PDB entry 8TL5 | electron microscopy, 3.30 A resolution | chains B and F of the 12 polymer chains in the assembly

# Chain B (and F)
Name: BG505 DS-SOSIP Transmembrane protein gp41
From: Human immunodeficiency virus 1
Notes: chain F of this document is another copy of the same molecule, construct and numbering; everything in this record applies to it too
Reference sequence: Q2N0S5 (Q2N0S5_9HIV1); residues 512-664 here correspond to UniProt positions 509-661 (UniProt number = residue number - 3)
Amino-acid sequence (153 residues; each row starts with the number of its first residue):
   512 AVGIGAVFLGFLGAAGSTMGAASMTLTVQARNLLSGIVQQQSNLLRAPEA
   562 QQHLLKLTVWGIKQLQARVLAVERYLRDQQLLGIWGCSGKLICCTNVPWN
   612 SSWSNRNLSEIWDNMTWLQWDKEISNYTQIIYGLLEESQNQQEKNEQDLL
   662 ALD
Unresolved in the structure: 512-516, 547-568, 664
Construct notes: engineered mutation Pro559 (Ile556 in Q2N0S5), Cys605 (Thr602 in Q2N0S5)
Disulfides: Cys598-Cys604

# Chain B / chain F interface
Pairs across the interface (20):
  Met535(B) - Asn651(F)
  Met535(B) - Lys655(F)
  Thr538(B) - Glu647(F)
  Ala541(B) - Gln591(F)  hydrogen bond (backbone-side chain)
  Arg542(B) - Gln591(F)
  Arg542(B) - Glu647(F)  salt bridge
  Leu545(B) - Leu587(F)
  Leu545(B) - Gln591(F)
  Leu576(B) - Leu576(F)  hydrophobic
  Leu576(B) - Gln577(F)
  Leu576(B) - Val580(F)  hydrophobic
  Arg579(B) - Val580(F)
  Arg579(B) - Glu584(F)  salt bridge
  Val583(B) - Leu587(F)  hydrophobic
  Tyr586(B) - Gln591(F)
  Leu587(B) - Leu587(F)  hydrophobic
  Lys601(B) - Glu654(F)
  Leu602(B) - Glu654(F)
  Ile603(B) - Glu654(F)  hydrogen bond (backbone-side chain)
  Ile603(B) - Gln658(F)
Interface residues without a listed pair, chain B (15 interface residues in all): Cys604, Cys605
Interface residues without a listed pair, chain F (14 interface residues in all): Val583, Arg588, Ile595

# Overview
15 residues of chain B face 14 of chain F across their interface; the contacts include 2 hydrogen bonds and 2
salt bridges. Polar pairs include Arg542(B)-Glu647(F), Arg579(B)-Glu584(F) and Ala541(B)-Gln591(F).
Both chains are BG505 DS-SOSIP Transmembrane protein gp41 (Human immunodeficiency virus 1). Entry 8TL5
(CRYO-EM STRUCTURE OF HIV-1 BG505DS-SOSIP.664 ENV TRIMER BOUND TO HERH-c.01 FAB) was determined by electron
microscopy, deposited together with 8TDX, 8TE7, 8TJR, 8TJS, 8TKC, 8TL2 and 5 further entries.
